5WKF - chains A and B of the 5 polymer chains in the assembly; structure by X-ray diffraction, 2.95 A resolution.

Chain A:
Name: HLA class I histocompatibility antigen, A-11 alpha chain
From: Homo sapiens
UniProtKB: P13746 (1A11_HUMAN), isoform P13746-2; residues 1-274 here correspond to UniProt positions 25-298 (UniProt number = residue number + 24)
Amino-acid sequence (274 residues; each row starts with the number of its first residue):
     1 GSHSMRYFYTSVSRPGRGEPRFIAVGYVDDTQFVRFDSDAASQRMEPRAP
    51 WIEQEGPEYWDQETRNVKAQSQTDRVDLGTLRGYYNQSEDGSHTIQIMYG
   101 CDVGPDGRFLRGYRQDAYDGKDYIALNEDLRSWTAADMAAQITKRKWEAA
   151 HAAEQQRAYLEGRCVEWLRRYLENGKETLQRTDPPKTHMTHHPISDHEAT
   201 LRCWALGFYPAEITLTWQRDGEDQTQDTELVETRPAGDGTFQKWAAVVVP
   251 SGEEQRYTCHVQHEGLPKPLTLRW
Cystine bridges: Cys-101/Cys-164
From the paper describing this entry:
  - mutagenesis - R65A, K68A: decreased binding to D13
  - mutagenesis - Q72A: increased binding to D13

Chain B:
Name: Beta-2-microglobulin
From: Homo sapiens
UniProtKB: P61769 (B2MG_HUMAN); residues 1-99 here correspond to UniProt positions 21-119 (UniProt number = residue number + 20)
Amino-acid sequence (100 residues; row label = number of the first residue in the row; numbering starts at 0):
     0 MIQRTPKIQVYSRHPAENGKSNFLNCYVSGFHPSDIEVDLLKNGERIEKV
    50 EHSDLSFSKDWSFYLLYYTEFTPTEKDEYACRVNHVTLSQPKIVKWDRDM
Disordered / not traced: 0
Cystine bridges: Cys-25/Cys-80
Differences from the reference sequence: initiating methionine (0)
Swiss-Prot annotation at these positions:
  - modified residue: Gln-2 (Pyrrolidone carboxylic acid)
  - glycosylation: Ile-1 (N-linked (Glc) (glycation) isoleucine), Lys-19 (N-linked (Glc) (glycation) lysine), Lys-41 (N-linked (Glc) (glycation) lysine), Lys-48 (N-linked (Glc) (glycation) lysine), Lys-58 (N-linked (Glc) (glycation) lysine), Lys-91 (N-linked (Glc) (glycation) lysine), Lys-94 (N-linked (Glc) (glycation) lysine)

How chain A and chain B interact:
Residue-residue contacts (58):
  Phe-8(A) with Ser-55(B); Phe-56(B), hydrophobic
  Tyr-9(A) with Phe-56(B)
  Thr-10(A) with Phe-56(B); Phe-62(B)
  Val-12(A) with Ser-33(B); Asp-34(B)
  Ile-23(A) with Leu-54(B)
  Val-25(A) with Asp-53(B); Leu-54(B); Ser-55(B)
  Tyr-27(A) with Ser-55(B); Tyr-63(B), hydrogen bond
  Gln-32(A) with Asp-53(B), hydrogen bond
  Arg-35(A) with Asp-53(B), salt bridge
  Arg-48(A) with Asp-53(B), salt bridge
  Gln-96(A) with His-31(B), hydrogen bond; Phe-56(B); Trp-60(B), hydrogen bond (side chain-backbone); Phe-62(B)
  Ile-97(A) with Phe-56(B)
  Met-98(A) with Trp-60(B), hydrophobic
  Gln-115(A) with Lys-58(B), hydrogen bond; Trp-60(B)
  Asp-116(A) with Trp-60(B)
  Ala-117(A) with Trp-60(B), hydrophobic
  Asp-119(A) with His-31(B)
  Gly-120(A) with Arg-3(B), hydrogen bond (backbone-side chain); His-31(B); Trp-60(B)
  Asp-122(A) with Trp-60(B), hydrogen bond
  His-192(A) with Asp-98(B)
  Arg-202(A) with Asp-98(B), hydrogen bond (side chain-backbone); Met-99(B)
  Trp-204(A) with Asp-98(B); Met-99(B)
  Val-231(A) with Gln-8(B)
  Glu-232(A) with Lys-6(B), salt bridge; Gln-8(B), hydrogen bond (backbone-side chain); Tyr-26(B), hydrogen bond; Ser-28(B), hydrogen bond
  Thr-233(A) with Tyr-26(B)
  Arg-234(A) with Gln-8(B), hydrogen bond; Tyr-10(B); Tyr-26(B); Met-99(B), hydrogen bond (side chain-backbone)
  Pro-235(A) with Tyr-10(B), hydrogen bond (backbone-side chain); Tyr-26(B); Leu-65(B), hydrophobic
  Ala-236(A) with Arg-12(B), hydrogen bond (backbone-side chain); Asn-24(B), hydrogen bond (backbone-side chain)
  Gly-237(A) with Arg-12(B), hydrogen bond (backbone-side chain)
  Asp-238(A) with Arg-12(B); His-13(B)
  Gln-242(A) with Tyr-10(B); Ser-11(B), hydrogen bond (side chain-backbone); Arg-12(B), hydrogen bond (side chain-backbone)
  Trp-244(A) with Met-99(B), hydrogen bond (side chain-backbone)
Other interface residues (no listed pair), chain A (33 interface residues in all): Thr-94
Other interface residues (no listed pair), chain B (25 interface residues in all): Asp-59

Overview:
33 residues of chain A and 25 residues of chain B are in contact, with 20 hydrogen bonds and 3 salt bridges.
Polar contacts include Arg-35(A)/Asp-53(B), Arg-48(A)/Asp-53(B) and Glu-232(A)/Lys-6(B). The paper reports
that R65A and K68A of chain A reduce binding to D13; Q72A of chain A increases binding to D13.
Chain A is HLA class I histocompatibility antigen, A-11 alpha chain and chain B is Beta-2-microglobulin, both
from Homo sapiens; the structure, D30 TCR in complex with HLA-A*11:01-GTS1, was determined by X-ray
diffraction together with 5WJL, 5WJN and 5WKH from the same study.
